7KK9 - chains A and B of the 4 polymer chains in the assembly; structure by X-ray diffraction, 3.10 A resolution.

[Chain A (and B)]
Name: Putative fluoride ion transporter CrcB
Source organism: Escherichia coli
Notes: chain B of this document is another copy of the same molecule, construct and numbering; everything in this record applies to it too
UniProt: Q6J5N4 (Q6J5N4_ECOLX); residue numbers follow UniProt; this construct covers 1-126
Sequence (126 residues; each row starts with the number of its first residue):
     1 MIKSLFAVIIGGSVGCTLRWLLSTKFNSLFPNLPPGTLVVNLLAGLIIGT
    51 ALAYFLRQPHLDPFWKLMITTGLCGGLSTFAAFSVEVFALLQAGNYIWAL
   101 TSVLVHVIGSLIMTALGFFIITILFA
Disordered / not traced: 1 (chain B: 126)
Construct notes: engineered mutation Lys25 (Arg in Q6J5N4), Ala81 (Ser in Q6J5N4), Ala82 (Thr in Q6J5N4)
Metal / ion sites: Na+: Gly75, Ser78 (shared with Gly75(B), Ser78(B) of chain B)

[How chain A and chain B interact]
Residue-residue contacts - 73 pairs, chain A then chain B:
  Ser4(A) - Trp20(B)
  Leu5(A) - Thr17(B)
  Leu5(A) - Trp20(B)  hydrophobic
  Val8(A) - Cys16(B)  hydrophobic
  Val8(A) - Thr17(B)
  Val8(A) - Trp20(B)  hydrophobic
  Ile9(A) - Thr17(B)
  Gly12(A) - Cys16(B)
  Ser13(A) - Ile9(B)
  Cys16(A) - Val8(B)
  Cys16(A) - Gly12(B)
  Cys16(A) - Gly76(B)
  Thr17(A) - Leu5(B)
  Arg19(A) - Thr71(B)  hydrogen bond (side chain-backbone)
  Arg19(A) - Gly75(B)  hydrogen bond (side chain-backbone)
  Arg19(A) - Gly76(B)
  Trp20(A) - Ser4(B)
  Trp20(A) - Val8(B)  hydrophobic
  Trp20(A) - Leu67(B)
  Trp20(A) - Thr71(B)
  Asn41(A) - Phe80(B)
  Ala44(A) - Ala81(B)
  Ile48(A) - Val85(B)  hydrophobic
  Leu52(A) - Val85(B)  hydrophobic
  Leu52(A) - Phe88(B)  hydrophobic
  Leu67(A) - Trp20(B)
  Thr71(A) - Arg19(B)  hydrogen bond (backbone-side chain)
  Cys74(A) - Ala81(B)  hydrophobic
  Gly75(A) - Arg19(B)
  Gly75(A) - Ser78(B)
  Gly75(A) - Thr79(B)
  Gly76(A) - Arg19(B)
  Ser78(A) - Gly75(B)
  Ser78(A) - Ser78(B)
  Ser78(A) - Thr79(B)  hydrogen bond
  Ser78(A) - Phe80(B)  hydrogen bond (side chain-backbone)
  Ser78(A) - Ala81(B)  hydrogen bond (side chain-backbone)
  Thr79(A) - Ser78(B)
  Phe80(A) - Asn41(B)
  Phe80(A) - Ser78(B)  hydrogen bond (backbone-side chain)
  Phe80(A) - Thr79(B)
  Phe80(A) - Phe80(B)  hydrophobic
  Phe80(A) - Phe83(B)  hydrophobic
  Phe80(A) - His106(B)
  Phe80(A) - Ser110(B)
  Ala81(A) - Cys74(B)
  Ala81(A) - Ser78(B)  hydrogen bond (backbone-side chain)
  Phe83(A) - Phe80(B)  hydrophobic
  Ser84(A) - Ser110(B)  hydrogen bond
  Ser84(A) - Leu111(B)
  Ser84(A) - Thr114(B)
  Val85(A) - Ile48(B)  hydrophobic
  Val85(A) - Leu52(B)  hydrophobic
  Val87(A) - Leu111(B)  hydrophobic
  Phe88(A) - Leu52(B)  hydrophobic
  Phe88(A) - Thr114(B)
  Phe88(A) - Ala115(B)  hydrophobic
  Phe88(A) - Phe118(B)  hydrophobic
  Gln92(A) - Phe118(B)
  Gln92(A) - Phe119(B)
  Val103(A) - Val107(B)  hydrophobic
  His106(A) - Phe80(B)
  Val107(A) - Val103(B)  hydrophobic
  Ser110(A) - Phe80(B)
  Ser110(A) - Ser84(B)  hydrogen bond
  Leu111(A) - Ser84(B)
  Leu111(A) - Val87(B)  hydrophobic
  Thr114(A) - Ser84(B)
  Thr114(A) - Phe88(B)
  Ala115(A) - Phe88(B)  hydrophobic
  Phe118(A) - Phe88(B)  hydrophobic
  Phe118(A) - Gln92(B)
  Phe119(A) - Gln92(B)
Other interface residues (no listed pair), chain A (39 interface residues in all): Leu91
Other interface residues (no listed pair), chain B (40 interface residues in all): Met1, Ser13, Ala44, Gly72

[In short]
39 residues of chain A and 40 residues of chain B are in contact, with 10 hydrogen bonds. Polar pairs include
Arg19(A)-Thr71(B), Arg19(A)-Gly75(B) and Ser78(A)-Thr79(B). Gly75(A) and Ser78(A) coordinate Na+.
Both chains are Putative fluoride ion transporter CrcB (Escherichia coli). Entry 7KK9 (Fluoride channel
Fluc-Ec2 mutant S81A/T82A with bromide) was determined by X-ray diffraction, deposited together with 7KK8,
7KKA, 7KKB and 7KKR.
